PDB entry 6Z4V | X-ray diffraction, 2.60 A resolution | chains AAA and BBB

== Chain AAA ==
Name: Neurotensin receptor type 1, DARPin
Source organism: Rattus norvegicus
UniProt: P20789 (NTR1_RAT); residues 50-371 carry their UniProt numbers (304 of 469 residues fall inside the UniProt entry; the rest is not from it)
Amino-acid sequence (482 residues; numbered 46 to 545; 18 numbers in that range are skipped by the numbering (no residue carries them; nothing is unmodelled there); the number before each row is that of its first residue):
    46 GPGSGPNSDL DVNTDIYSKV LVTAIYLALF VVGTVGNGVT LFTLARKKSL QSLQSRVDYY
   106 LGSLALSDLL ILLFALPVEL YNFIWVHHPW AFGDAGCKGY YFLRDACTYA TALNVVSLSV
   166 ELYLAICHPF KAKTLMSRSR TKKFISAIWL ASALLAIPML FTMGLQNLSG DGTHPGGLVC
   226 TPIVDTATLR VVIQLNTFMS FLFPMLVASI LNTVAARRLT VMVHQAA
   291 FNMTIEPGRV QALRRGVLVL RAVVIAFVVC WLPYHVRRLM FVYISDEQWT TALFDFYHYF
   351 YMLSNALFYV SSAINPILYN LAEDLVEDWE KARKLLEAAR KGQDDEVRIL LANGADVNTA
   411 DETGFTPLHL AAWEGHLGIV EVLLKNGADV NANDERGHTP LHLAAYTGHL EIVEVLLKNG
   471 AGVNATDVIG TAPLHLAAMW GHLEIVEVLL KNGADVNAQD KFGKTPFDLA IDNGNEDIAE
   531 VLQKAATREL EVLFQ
Unresolved in the structure: 46-51, 93-100, 173-184
Differences from the reference sequence: expression tag (46-49); engineered mutation Gly83 (Ser in P20789), Leu86 (Ala in P20789), Arg101 (Thr in P20789), Asp103 (His in P20789), Tyr105 (His in P20789), Phe119 (Leu in P20789), Leu121 (Met in P20789), Lys143 (Arg in P20789), Val161 (Ala in P20789), Leu167 (Arg in P20789), Leu213 (Arg in P20789), Leu234 (Val in P20789), Arg235 (Lys in P20789), Leu240 (Val in P20789), Ala253 (Ile in P20789), Ala260 (Ile in P20789), Arg262 (Asn in P20789), Arg263 (Lys in P20789), Arg305 (His in P20789), Val332 (Cys in P20789), Ala342 (Phe in P20789), Ser354 (Thr in P20789); linker (372-380)
Disulfide bonds: Cys142-Cys225
Swiss-Prot annotation at these positions:
  - region: Val326 to Tyr349 (Neurotensin binding)
From the paper describing this entry:
  - mutagenesis - D150A, R328M, Y351A, N355A: decreased signaling in response to NTS8-13
  - contacts within the chain: Glu124-Arg149 (salt bridge), Arg149-Phe358 (cation-pi contact), Tyr324-Phe358, Trp321-Phe358
  - mutagenesis - R149M, W321A, F358A: increased binding to NTS8-13
  - mutagenesis - F358A: increased signaling (constitutive activity)
  - mutagenesis - D150A: decreased signaling with Arg-pro-tyr-ile-leu (chain BBB)
  - mutagenesis - F358A: increased binding to Arg-pro-tyr-ile-leu (chain BBB)
  - mutagenesis - W339A, F344A, Y347F, H348A: decreased binding to NTS8-13 (citing earlier work)
  - mutagenesis - W339A, F344A, Y347F: decreased signaling in response to NTS8-13 (citing earlier work)
  - mutagenesis - Y351F: unchanged binding to NTS8-13
  - mutagenesis - W321A, Y351F: unchanged signaling in response to NTS8-13
  - mutagenesis - Y351A: decreased binding to NTS8-13

== Chain BBB ==
Name: Arg-pro-tyr-ile-leu
Amino-acid sequence (6 residues; row label = number of the first residue in the row):
  1008 RRPYIL
Unresolved in the structure: 1008

== How chain AAA and chain BBB interact ==
Residue-residue contacts - 28 pairs, chain AAA then chain BBB:
  Leu55(AAA) - Tyr1011(BBB)  hydrogen bond (backbone-side chain)
  Phe128(AAA) - Ile1012(BBB)  hydrophobic
  His132(AAA) - Tyr1011(BBB)  hydrogen bond (backbone-side chain)
  His132(AAA) - Ile1012(BBB)
  His133(AAA) - Tyr1011(BBB)
  Tyr146(AAA) - Leu1013(BBB)  hydrogen bond (side chain-backbone)
  Val224(AAA) - Tyr1011(BBB)  hydrophobic
  Thr226(AAA) - Tyr1011(BBB)  hydrogen bond (side chain-backbone)
  Pro227(AAA) - Tyr1011(BBB)
  Ile238(AAA) - Leu1013(BBB)  hydrophobic
  Arg327(AAA) - Leu1013(BBB)  hydrogen bond (side chain-backbone)
  Arg328(AAA) - Leu1013(BBB)
  Phe331(AAA) - Arg1009(BBB)  hydrogen bond (backbone-side chain)
  Phe331(AAA) - Pro1010(BBB)
  Phe331(AAA) - Tyr1011(BBB)
  Phe331(AAA) - Ile1012(BBB)
  Phe331(AAA) - Leu1013(BBB)  hydrophobic
  Ser335(AAA) - Arg1009(BBB)  hydrogen bond (backbone-side chain)
  Trp339(AAA) - Arg1009(BBB)
  Trp339(AAA) - Pro1010(BBB)
  Phe344(AAA) - Arg1009(BBB)
  Phe344(AAA) - Pro1010(BBB)  hydrophobic
  Tyr347(AAA) - Pro1010(BBB)  hydrophobic
  Tyr347(AAA) - Ile1012(BBB)  hydrogen bond (side chain-backbone)
  Tyr347(AAA) - Leu1013(BBB)
  His348(AAA) - Pro1010(BBB)
  Tyr351(AAA) - Ile1012(BBB)  hydrophobic
  Tyr351(AAA) - Leu1013(BBB)
Interface residues without a listed pair, chain AAA (22 interface residues in all): Met208, Leu213, Cys225, Thr231

== Overview ==
22 residues of chain AAA and 5 residues of chain BBB are in contact, with 8 hydrogen bonds. Polar contacts
include Leu55(AAA)-Tyr1011(BBB), His132(AAA)-Tyr1011(BBB) and Tyr146(AAA)-Leu1013(BBB). From the paper: D150A,
R328M and Y351A of chain AAA, among others, reduce signaling in response to NTS8-13; contacts within the chain
involving Arg149(AAA), Glu124(AAA) and Phe358(AAA) among others; 12 substitutions were tested in all.
Chain AAA is Neurotensin receptor type 1, DARPin (Rattus norvegicus) and chain BBB is Arg-pro-tyr-ile-leu; the
structure, Crystal structure of the neurotensin receptor 1 (NTSR1-H4bmx) in complex with NTS8-13, was
determined by X-ray diffraction, deposited together with 6YVR.
